PDB entry 8ULS | electron microscopy, 3.20 A resolution | chains A and M of the 12 polymer chains in the assembly

[Chain A]
Name: Envelope glycoprotein gp160
From: Human immunodeficiency virus 1
UniProt: Q2N0S6 (Q2N0S6_9HIV1); the construct lacks a stretch of the UniProt sequence and is renumbered around it, so the offset changes along the chain: 33-138 = UniProt 32-137; 147-185 = UniProt 138-176; 188-306 = UniProt 187-305; 309-321 = UniProt 306-318; 2 more segments
Chain sequence (479 residues; each row starts with the number of its first residue; note: 13 numbers in that range are skipped by the numbering (no residue carries them; nothing is unmodelled there); a row labelled like 185A-185J holds insertion residues (185A, then the next letters in order)):
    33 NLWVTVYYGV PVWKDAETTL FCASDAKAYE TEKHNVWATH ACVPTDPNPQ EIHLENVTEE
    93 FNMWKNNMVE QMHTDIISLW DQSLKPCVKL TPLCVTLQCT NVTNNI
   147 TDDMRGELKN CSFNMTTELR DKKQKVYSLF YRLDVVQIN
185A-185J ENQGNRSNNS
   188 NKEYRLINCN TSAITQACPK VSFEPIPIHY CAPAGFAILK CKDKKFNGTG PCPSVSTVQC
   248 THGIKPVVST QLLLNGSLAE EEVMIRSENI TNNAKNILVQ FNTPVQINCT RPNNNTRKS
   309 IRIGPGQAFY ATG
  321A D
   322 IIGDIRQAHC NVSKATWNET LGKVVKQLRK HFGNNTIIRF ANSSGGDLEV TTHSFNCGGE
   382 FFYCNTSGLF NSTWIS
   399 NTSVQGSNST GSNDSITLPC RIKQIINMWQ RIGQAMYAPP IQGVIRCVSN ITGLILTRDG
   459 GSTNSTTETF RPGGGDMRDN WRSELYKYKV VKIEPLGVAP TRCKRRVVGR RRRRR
Not modelled in the structure: 185A-185J, 399-410, 505-513
Construct notes: conflict Asn-332 (Thr330 in Q2N0S6), Cys-501 (Ala498 in Q2N0S6); expression tag (505-513)
Cystine bridges: Cys-54/Cys-74, Cys-119/Cys-205, Cys-126/Cys-196, Cys-131/Cys-157, Cys-218/Cys-247, Cys-228/Cys-239, Cys-378/Cys-445, Cys-385/Cys-418
Covalent attachments: N-acetylglucosamine (NAG) linked to Asn-88, Asn-133, Asn-156, Asn-160, Asn-234, Asn-262, Asn-295, Asn-301, Asn-332, Asn-339, Asn-355, Asn-363, Asn-386, Asn-392, Asn-448; glycan linked to Asn-197, Asn-276
From the paper describing this entry:
  - conformationally variable residues (order/disorder transition): Asp-57 to Lys-65

[Chain M]
Name: 01_D03 Fab Light Chain
From: Homo sapiens
Notes: antibody fragment or engineered binder
Chain sequence (211 residues; row label = number of the first residue in the row; note: 4 numbers in that range are skipped by the numbering (no residue carries them; nothing is unmodelled there)):
     1 GVHLTQSPAS LSASVGDRVT FTCQASQDIT NAINWYQLRP GKTPKLMIHD GSTLRRGVPS
    61 RFAGSGFGTK FTFTIDNLQP EDLATYFCQH Y
    96 EFFPPVGTQV ELNRTVAAPS VFIFPPSDEQ LKSGTASVVC LLNNFYPREA KVQWKVDNAL
   156 QSGNSQESVT EQDSKDSTYS LSSTLTLSKA DYEKHKVYAC EVTHQGLSSP VTKSFNRGEC
Not modelled in the structure: 109-215
Cystine bridges: Cys-23/Cys-88

[How chain A and chain M interact]
Residue-residue contacts (11; chain A residue first):
  Thr-278(A) with Tyr-91(M)
  Asn-279(A) with Tyr-91(M)
  Asn-280(A) with Glu-96(M), hydrogen bond
  Arg-456(A) with Glu-96(M), salt bridge
  Gly-458(A) with Glu-96(M)
  Gly-459(A) with Glu-96(M); Phe-97(M)
  Ser-460(A) with Gly-1(M)
  Thr-461(A) with Gly-1(M); His-3(M), hydrogen bond (backbone-side chain)
  Asn-462(A) with His-3(M)
Interface residues without a listed pair, chain A (10 interface residues in all): Asn-276
Interface residues without a listed pair, chain M (6 interface residues in all): His-90

[Summary]
The interface between chain A and chain M involves 10 residues on one side and 6 on the other; the contacts
include 2 hydrogen bonds and 1 salt bridge. Polar contacts include Arg-456(A)/Glu-96(M), Asn-280(A)/Glu-96(M)
and Thr-461(A)/His-3(M). Covalently linked N-acetylglucosamine: at Asn-88(A), Asn-133(A), Asn-156(A),
Asn-160(A), Asn-234(A) and Asn-262(A) and 9 more. The paper reports conformational variability at Asp-57(A).
Here chain A is Envelope glycoprotein gp160 (Human immunodeficiency virus 1) and chain M is 01_D03 Fab Light
Chain (Homo sapiens). Entry 8ULS (Cryo-EM structure of the BG505 SOSIPv2 in complex with bNAb 01_D03 Fabs) was
determined by electron microscopy (same publication as 9D8V, 8UKI, 8ULR, 8ULT and 8ULU).
